8S5E - chains A and B of the 7 polymer chains in the assembly; structure by electron microscopy, 3.10 A resolution.

[Chain A (and B)]
Name: ADP-ribosylation factor 1
From: Saccharomyces cerevisiae
Notes: EC 3.6.5.2; chain B of this document is another copy of the same molecule, construct and numbering; everything in this record applies to it too
Reference sequence: P11076 (ARF1_YEAST); residues 1-181 here = UniProt positions 1-181
Chain sequence (181 residues; numbered 1 to 181; the number before each row is that of its first residue):
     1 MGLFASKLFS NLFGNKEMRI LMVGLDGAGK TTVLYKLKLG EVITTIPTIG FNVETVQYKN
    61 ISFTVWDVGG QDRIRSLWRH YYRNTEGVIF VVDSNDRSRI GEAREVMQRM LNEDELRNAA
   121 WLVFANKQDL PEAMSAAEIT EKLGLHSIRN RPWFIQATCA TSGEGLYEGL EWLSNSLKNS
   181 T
Unresolved in the structure: 1-15, 179-181
Ion coordination: Mg2+: Thr31, Thr48 (together with GTP-gamma-S)
Residues lining bound ligands: GTP-gamma-S (GSP; 5'-guanosine-diphosphate-monothiophosphate): Leu25, Asp26, Gly27, Ala28, Gly29, Lys30, Thr31, Thr32, Thr45, Ile46, Pro47, Thr48, Gly69, Gly70, Gln71, Asn126, Lys127, Asp129, Leu130, Cys159, Ala160, Thr161
Curated features (UniProtKB/Swiss-Prot):
  - binding site (GTP): Leu25 to Thr32, Thr48, Gly70, Asn126 to Asp129, Ala160, Thr161
  - lipidation: Gly2 (N-myristoyl glycine)
  - cross-link: Lys127 (Glycyl lysine isopeptide (Lys-Gly) (interchain with G-Cter in ubiquitin))
Reported in the primary citation:
  - self-association interface (contacts with another copy of this molecule); pairs are residue here / residue on that copy: Ile49-Trp172 (hydrophobic contact), Gln57-Asp114 (hydrogen bond), Tyr58-Asn112, Arg73-Trp153 (cation-pi contact), Arg73-Glu41 (salt bridge), Ile74-Phe154 (hydrophobic contact), Tyr81-Asn175 (hydrogen bond), Arg149-Tyr35 (cation-pi contact)

[How chain A and chain B interact]
Pairs across the interface (13; chain A residue first):
  Ile49(A) - Phe154(B)  hydrophobic
  Ile49(A) - Glu168(B)
  Ile49(A) - Trp172(B)  hydrophobic
  Ile49(A) - Asn175(B)
  Gly50(A) - Glu171(B)
  Gly50(A) - Asn175(B)  hydrogen bond (backbone-side chain)
  Phe51(A) - Lys59(B)  hydrogen bond (backbone-side chain)
  Arg73(A) - Trp153(B)  hydrogen bond (side chain-backbone)
  Arg73(A) - Phe154(B)
  Leu77(A) - Trp172(B)
  Leu77(A) - Asn175(B)
  His80(A) - Asn175(B)
  Tyr81(A) - Asn175(B)  hydrogen bond
Other interface residues (no listed pair), chain A (9 interface residues in all): Gln71, Ile74
Other interface residues (no listed pair), chain B (10 interface residues in all): Pro152, Ser174, Ser176

[Summary]
Chain A and chain B form an interface of 9 and 10 residues respectively; the contacts include 4 hydrogen
bonds. Polar pairs include Gly50(A)-Asn175(B), Phe51(A)-Lys59(B) and Arg73(A)-Trp153(B). Ligands of chain A:
GTP-gamma-S. UniProt lists 16 GTP-binding residues on chain A. From the paper: a self-association interface
involving Ile49(A), Gln57(A) and Tyr58(A) among others.
Chain A and chain B are both ADP-ribosylation factor 1 (Saccharomyces cerevisiae); the structure, Cryo-EM
structure of Arf1-decorated membrane tubules, was determined by electron microscopy (same publication as 8S5C
and 8S5D).
